PDB entry 8Y88 | electron microscopy, 3.03 A resolution | chains A and B of the 5 polymer chains in the assembly

Chain A (and B):
Name: Spike glycoprotein
From: Human coronavirus HKU1
Notes: chain B of this document is another copy of the same molecule, construct and numbering; everything in this record applies to it too
UniProtKB: Q0ZME7 (SPIKE_CVHN5); residues 14-1276 here = UniProt positions 14-1276
Chain sequence (1263 residues; row label = number of the first residue in the row):
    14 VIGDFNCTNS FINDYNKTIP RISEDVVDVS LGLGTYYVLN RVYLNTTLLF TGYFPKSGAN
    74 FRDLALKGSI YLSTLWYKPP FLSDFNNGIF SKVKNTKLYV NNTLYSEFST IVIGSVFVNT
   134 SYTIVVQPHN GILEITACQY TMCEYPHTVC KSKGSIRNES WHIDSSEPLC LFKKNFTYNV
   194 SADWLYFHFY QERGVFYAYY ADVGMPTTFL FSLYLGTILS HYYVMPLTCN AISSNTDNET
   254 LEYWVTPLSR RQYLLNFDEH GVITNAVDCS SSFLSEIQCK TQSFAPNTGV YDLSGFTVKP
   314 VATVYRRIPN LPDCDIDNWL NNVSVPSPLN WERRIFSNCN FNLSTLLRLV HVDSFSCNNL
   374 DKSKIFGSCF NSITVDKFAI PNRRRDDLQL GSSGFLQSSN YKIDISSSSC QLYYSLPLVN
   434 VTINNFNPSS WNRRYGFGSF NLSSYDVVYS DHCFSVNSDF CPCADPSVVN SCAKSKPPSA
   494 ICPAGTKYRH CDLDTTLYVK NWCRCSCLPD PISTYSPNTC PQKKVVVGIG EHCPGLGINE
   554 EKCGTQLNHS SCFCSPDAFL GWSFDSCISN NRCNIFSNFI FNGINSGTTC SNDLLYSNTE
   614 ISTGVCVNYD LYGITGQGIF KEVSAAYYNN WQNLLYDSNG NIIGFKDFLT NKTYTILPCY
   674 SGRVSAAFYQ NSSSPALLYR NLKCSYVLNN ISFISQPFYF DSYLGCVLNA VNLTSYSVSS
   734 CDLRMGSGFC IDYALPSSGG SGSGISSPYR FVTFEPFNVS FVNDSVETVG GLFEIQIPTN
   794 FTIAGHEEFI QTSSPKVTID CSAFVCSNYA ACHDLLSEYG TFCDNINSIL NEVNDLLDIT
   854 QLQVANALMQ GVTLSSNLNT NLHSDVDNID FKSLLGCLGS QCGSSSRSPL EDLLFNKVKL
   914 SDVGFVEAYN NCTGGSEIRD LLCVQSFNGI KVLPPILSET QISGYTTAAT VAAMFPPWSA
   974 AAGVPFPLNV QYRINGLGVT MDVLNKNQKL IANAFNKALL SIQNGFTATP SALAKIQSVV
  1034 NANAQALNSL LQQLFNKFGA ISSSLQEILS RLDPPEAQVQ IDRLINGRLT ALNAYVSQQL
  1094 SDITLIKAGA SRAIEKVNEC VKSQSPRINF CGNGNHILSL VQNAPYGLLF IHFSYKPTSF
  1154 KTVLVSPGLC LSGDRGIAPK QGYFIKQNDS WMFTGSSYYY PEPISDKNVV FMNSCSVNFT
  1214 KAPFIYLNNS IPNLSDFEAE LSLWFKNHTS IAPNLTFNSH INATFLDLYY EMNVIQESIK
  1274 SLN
Unresolved in the structure: 504-514, 559-562, 750-758, 1222-1276 (chain B: 558-562, 750-758, 1222-1276)
Construct notes: engineered mutation G752 (Arg in Q0ZME7), G753 (Arg in Q0ZME7), S754 (Lys in Q0ZME7), G755 (Arg in Q0ZME7), S756 (Arg in Q0ZME7), P902 (Leu in Q0ZME7), P980 (Ser in Q0ZME7), P1023 (Asn in Q0ZME7), P1067 (Asn in Q0ZME7), P1068 (Leu in Q0ZME7)
Curated features (UniProtKB/Swiss-Prot):
  - region: S901 to Y922 (Fusion peptide 1), E920 to F940 (Fusion peptide 2)
  - site: R900, S901 (Cleavage)
  - glycosylation (N-linked (GlcNAc...) asparagine): N19, N29, N58, N114, N132, N171, N188, N192, N251, N335, N355, N433, N454, N561, N664, N684, N703, N725, N771, N776 and 10 more in UniProt
Disulfides: C20-C156, C151-C183, C163-C242, C282-C292, C327-C352, C370-C423, C382-C603, C466-C546, C520-C533, C556-C567, C580-C586, C619-C672, C697-C719, C734-C743, C814-C836, C819-C825, C890-C895, C925-C936, C1113-C1124, C1163-C1208
Covalent attachments: N-acetylglucosamine (NAG) linked to N58, N188, N192, N335, N664, N703, N725, N793, N1211

Chain A / chain B interface:
Contacting residue pairs (120):
  L52(A) with W644(B)
  N53(A) with W644(B); N646(B), hydrogen bond (backbone-backbone); L647(B), hydrogen bond (backbone-backbone)
  R54(A) with L647(B); Y649(B)
  V55(A) with Q645(B); L647(B), hydrogen bond (backbone-backbone); L648(B); Y649(B), hydrogen bond (backbone-backbone)
  Y56(A) with Y649(B); D650(B)
  T59(A) with S651(B)
  E180(A) with S350(B); N351(B)
  P181(A) with N351(B)
  L182(A) with N384(B)
  C183(A) with T601(B), hydrogen bond (backbone-side chain)
  L184(A) with N323(B); L324(B); T601(B)
  F185(A) with N323(B); L324(B)
  K186(A) with N323(B), hydrogen bond (backbone-backbone); L324(B); P325(B); N351(B)
  T221(A) with W644(B)
  F222(A) with W644(B)
  D813(A) with R676(B), salt bridge
  S820(A) with T310(B)
  E831(A) with N1049(B), hydrogen bond (backbone-side chain); K1050(B); F1051(B)
  Y832(A) with F1051(B), hydrophobic
  T834(A) with Q1046(B)
  I842(A) with Q1091(B)
  L849(A) with L1098(B), hydrophobic
  L855(A) with F770(B)
  N859(A) with F770(B)
  M862(A) with F770(B), hydrophobic; N771(B); V772(B), hydrophobic
  Q863(A) with N1126(B)
  V865(A) with V772(B), hydrophobic; S773(B)
  T866(A) with S773(B); V775(B)
  L867(A) with S773(B), hydrogen bond (backbone-backbone); F774(B); V775(B), hydrogen bond (backbone-backbone)
  S868(A) with V775(B); D777(B), hydrogen bond (side chain-backbone); V779(B)
  S869(A) with V775(B), hydrogen bond (backbone-backbone); N776(B)
  N870(A) with D777(B)
  L871(A) with V779(B), hydrophobic
  D915(A) with S740(B)
  V916(A) with Y716(B)
  V919(A) with N694(B), hydrogen bond (backbone-side chain); Y716(B)
  Y922(A) with N694(B)
  N923(A) with N694(B), hydrogen bond
  T926(A) with N694(B); Y699(B)
  I931(A) with L670(B), hydrophobic
  F940(A) with P671(B); C672(B); Y673(B), hydrophobic; S674(B), hydrogen bond (backbone-side chain)
  K944(A) with R693(B), hydrogen bond (side chain-backbone); N694(B), hydrogen bond
  L946(A) with R693(B)
  P947(A) with R693(B); S740(B)
  P948(A) with G739(B); S740(B), hydrogen bond (backbone-backbone)
  I949(A) with R737(B); G739(B); S740(B); G741(B), hydrogen bond (backbone-backbone); F767(B), hydrophobic
  S951(A) with S740(B)
  Q954(A) with G741(B); F767(B), hydrogen bond (side chain-backbone)
  Y958(A) with P769(B); F770(B)
  P970(A) with I788(B), hydrophobic
  W971(A) with F786(B), hydrophobic
  A975(A) with Y1176(B)
  G976(A) with Y1176(B)
  L981(A) with P1160(B); F1212(B), hydrophobic
  Y985(A) with A1171(B); P1172(B); V1203(B)
  M994(A) with M1205(B), hydrophobic
  D995(A) with N1206(B); S1207(B)
  N998(A) with S1207(B)
  Q1001(A) with S1209(B); N1211(B)
  Q1059(A) with N621(B); T628(B); G629(B)
  L1093(A) with Q1091(B); S1094(B)
  T1097(A) with T1097(B); L1098(B)
  S1104(A) with R1105(B)
  E1108(A) with R1105(B), salt bridge
  N1111(A) with I1121(B); N1122(B)
  E1112(A) with R1120(B), salt bridge
  S1116(A) with I1121(B); N1122(B)
  P1119(A) with P1119(B)
  R1120(A) with R1120(B)
  K1200(A) with F1204(B)
Other interface residues (no listed pair), chain A (92 interface residues in all): Y50, L57, T60, L61, L226, H273, F835, N838, A858, V937, S939, L950, A961, F968, P969, P978, F1048, S1057, E1060, N1086, S1090, S1094
Other interface residues (no listed pair), chain B (89 interface residues in all): I348, G600, Y625, Y640, G653, L695, L717, T766, S778, E787, S1042, G1052, T1083, A1087, S1090, F1123, G1125

In short:
Chain A and chain B form an interface of 92 and 89 residues respectively; the contacts include 19 hydrogen
bonds and 3 salt bridges. Among the polar pairs are D813(A)-R676(B), E1108(A)-R1105(B) and E1112(A)-R1120(B).
Chain A and chain B are both Spike glycoprotein (Human coronavirus HKU1); the structure, Structure of
HCoV-HKU1C spike in the functionally anchored-2up conformation with 2TMPRSS2, was determined by electron
microscopy, deposited together with 8Y7X, 8Y7Y, 8Y87, 8Y89, 8Y8A and 8Y8B.
